PDB entry 2QL6 | X-ray diffraction, 2.70 A resolution | chain A

Chain A:
Molecule: nicotinamide riboside kinase 1
Organism: Homo sapiens
Notes: EC 2.7.1.-
Reference sequence: Q9NWW6 (NRK1_HUMAN); residue numbers follow UniProt; this construct covers 1-199
Chain sequence (199 residues; numbered 1 to 199; the number before each row is that of its first residue):
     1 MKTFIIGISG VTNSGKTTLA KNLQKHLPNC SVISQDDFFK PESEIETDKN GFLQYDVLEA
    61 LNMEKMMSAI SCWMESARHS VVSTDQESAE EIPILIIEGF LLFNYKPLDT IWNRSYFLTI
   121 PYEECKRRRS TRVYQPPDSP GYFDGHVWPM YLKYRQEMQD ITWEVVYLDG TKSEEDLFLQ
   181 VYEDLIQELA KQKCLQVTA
Not modelled in the structure: 1, 80-91, 193-199
Modified positions: Mse1 (selenomethionine); Mse63, Mse66, Mse67, Mse74, Mse150, Mse158 (selenomethionine; parent Met)
UniProt features mapped onto this chain:
  - active site: Asp36 (Proton acceptor)
  - binding site (ATP): Gly10 to Thr18, Arg128, Arg132 to Tyr134, Lys172 to Glu174
  - binding site (Mg(2+)): Thr17, Asp36
  - binding site (substrate): Asp36 to Phe39, Tyr55, Asp56, Arg129, Tyr134, Gln135
  - mutagenesis: Lys16 (K16A: Loss of activity), Asp36 (D36A: Loss of activity), Asp56 (D56A: Loss of activity), Glu98 (E98A: Loss of activity), Asp138 (D138A: Almost no effect)
Residues lining bound ligands:
  - ADP (adenosine-5'-diphosphate): Val11, Thr12, Asn13, Ser14, Gly15, Lys16, Thr17, Thr18, Glu98, Arg128, Arg132, Gly170, Lys172, Ser173, Glu174, Leu177
  - tiazofurin (TIZ; (1R)-1-[4-(aminocarbonyl)-1,3-thiazol-2-yl]-1,4-anhydro-D-ribitol): Thr12, Asp36, Phe39, Tyr55, Asp56, Phe100, Arg129, Tyr134, Gln135, Pro136, Tyr142, Val147
Reported in the primary citation:
  - binding site for tiazofurin: Asp36
  - catalytic residues: Asp36
  - binding site for ADP: Thr18, Arg128
  - mutagenesis - D36A: abolished catalytic activity
  - mutagenesis - K16A, D56A: abolished catalytic activity on NR
  - mutagenesis - D138A: decreased catalytic activity

In short:
Chain A binds ADP and tiazofurin. Curated annotation (UniProt) lists active-site residue Asp36, 16 ATP-binding
residues, Mg2+-binding residues Thr17 and Asp36 and 9 substrate-binding residues. The paper reports the
catalytic residue Asp36; K16A and D56A abolish catalytic activity on NR; 4 substitutions were tested in all.
Chain A is nicotinamide riboside kinase 1 (Homo sapiens); the structure, human nicotinamide riboside kinase
(NRK1), was determined by X-ray diffraction, deposited together with 2QG6.
